Entry 2C84 (X-ray diffraction, 2.31 A resolution); this record covers chain A.

Chain A:
Protein: Alpha-2,3/2,6-sialyltransferase/sialidase
From: Pasteurella multocida
Reference sequence: Q15KI8 (Q15KI8_PASMU); residue numbers follow UniProt; this construct covers 25-412
Sequence (389 residues; row label = number of the first residue in the row):
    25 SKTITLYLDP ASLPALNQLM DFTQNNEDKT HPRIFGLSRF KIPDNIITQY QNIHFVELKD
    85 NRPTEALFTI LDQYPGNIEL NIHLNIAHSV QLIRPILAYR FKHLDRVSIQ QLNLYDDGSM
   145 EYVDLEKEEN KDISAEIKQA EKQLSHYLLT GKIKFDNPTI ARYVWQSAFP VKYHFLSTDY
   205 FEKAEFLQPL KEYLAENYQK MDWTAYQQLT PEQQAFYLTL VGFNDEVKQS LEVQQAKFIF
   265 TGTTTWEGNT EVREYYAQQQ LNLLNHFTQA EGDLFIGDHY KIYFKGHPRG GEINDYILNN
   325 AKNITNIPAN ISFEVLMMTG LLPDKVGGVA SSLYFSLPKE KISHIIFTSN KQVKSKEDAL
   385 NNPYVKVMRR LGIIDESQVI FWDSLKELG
Not modelled in the structure: 373-384
Differences from the reference sequence: conflict E275 (Asp in Q15KI8), E411 (Gln in Q15KI8)
Modified positions: Mse44, Mse144, Mse225, Mse341, Mse342, Mse392 (selenomethionine; parent Met)
Small-molecule neighbours: cytidine-5'-monophosphate (C): S36, L37, S143, T265, G266, K309, G310, H311, P312, I335, S336, F337, E338, A354, S355, S356, L357
From the paper describing this entry:
  - conformationally variable residues (side-chain flip): R63
  - binding site for cytidine-5'-monophosphate: H311, S355

Overview:
Chain A binds cytidine-5'-monophosphate. From the paper: a binding site for cytidine-5'-monophosphate at H311
and S355; conformational variability at R63.
Chain A is Alpha-2,3/2,6-sialyltransferase/sialidase (Pasteurella multocida); the structure, Crystal structure
of the sialyltransferase PM0188 with cmp, was determined by X-ray diffraction, deposited together with 2IY8,
2IY7 and 2C83.
